PDB entry 1W2B | X-ray diffraction, 3.50 A resolution | chains 0 and X of the 31 polymer chains in the assembly

[Chain 0]
Molecule: 23S RRNA
Source organism: Haloarcula marismortui
Sequence (2922 nucleotides; row label = number of the first residue in the row):
     2 UUGGCUACUA UGCCAGCUGG UGGAUUGCUC GGCUCAGGCG CUGAUGAAGG ACGUGCCAAG
    62 CUGCGAUAAG CCAUGGGGAG CCGCACGGAG GCGAAGAACC AUGGAUUUCC GAAUGAGAAU
   122 CUCUCUAACA AUUGCUUCGC GCAAUGAGGA ACCCCGAGAA CUGAAACAUC UCAGUAUCGG
   182 GAGGAACAGA AAACGCAAUG UGAUGUCGUU AGUAACCGCG AGUGAACGCG AUACAGCCCA
   242 AACCGAAGCC CUCACGGGCA AUGUGGUGUC AGGGCUACCU CUCAUCAGCC GACCGUCUCG
   302 ACGAAGUCUC UUGGAACAGA GCGUGAUACA GGGUGACAAC CCCGUACUCG AGACCAGUAC
   362 GACGUGCGGU AGUGCCAGAG UAGCGGGGGU UGGAUAUCCC UCGCGAAUAA CGCAGGCAUC
   422 GACUGCGAAG GCUAAACACA ACCUGAGACC GAUAGUGAAC AAGUAGUGUG AACGAACGCU
   482 GCAAAGUACC CUCAGAAGGG AGGCGAAAUA GAGCAUGAAA UCAGUUGGCG AUCGAGCGAC
   542 AGGGCAUACA AGGUCCCUCG ACGAAUGACC GACGCGCGAG CGUCCAGUAA GACUCACGGG
   602 AAGCCGAUGU UCUGUCGUAC GUUUUGAAAA ACGAGCCAGG GAGUGUGUCU GCAUGGCAAG
   662 UCUAACCGGA GUAUCCGGGG AGGCACAGGG AAACCGACAU GGCCGCAGGG CUUUGCCCGA
   722 GGGCCGCCGU CUUCAAGGGC GGGGAGCCAU GUGGACACGA CCCGAAUCCG GACGAUCUAC
   782 GCAUGGACAA GAUGAAGCGU GCCGAAAGGC ACGUGGAAGU CUGUUAGAGU UGGUGUCCUA
   842 CAAUACCCUC UCGUGAUCUA UGUGUAGGGG UGAAAGGCCC AUCGAGUCCG GCAACAGCUG
   902 GUUCCAAUCG AAACAUGUCG AAGCAUGACC UCCGCCGAGG UAGUCUGUGA GGUAGAGCGA
   962 CCGAUUGGUG UGUCCGCCUC CGAGAGGAGU CGGCACACCU GUCAAACUCC AAACUUACAG
  1022 ACGCCGUUUG ACGCGGGGAU UCCGGUGCGC GGGGUAAGCC UGUGUACCAG GAGGGGAACA
  1082 ACCCAGAGAU AGGUUAAGGU CCCCAAGUGU GGAUUAAGUG UAAUCCUCUG AAGGUGGUCU
  1142 CGAGCCCUAG ACAGCCGGGA GGUGAGCUUA GAAGCAGCUA CCCUCUAAGA AAAGCGUAAC
  1202 AGCUUACCGG CCGAGGUUUG AGGCGCCCAA AAUGAUCGGG ACUCAAAUCC ACCACCGAGA
  1262 CCUGUCCGUA CCACUCAUAC UGGUAAUCGA GUAGAUUGGC GCUCUAAUUG GAUGGAAGUA
  1322 GGGGUGAAAA CUCCUAUGGA CCGAUUAGUG ACGAAAAUCC UGGCCAUAGU AGCAGCGAUA
  1382 GUCGGGUGAG AACCCCGACG GCCUAAUGGA UAAGGGUUCC UCAGCACUGC UGAUCAGCUG
  1442 AGGGUUAGCC GGUCCUAAGU CAUACCGCAA CUCGACUAUG ACGAAAUGGG AAACGGGUUA
  1502 AUAUUCCCGU GCCACUAUGC AGUGAAAGUU GACGCCCUGG GGUCGAUCAC GCUGGGCAUU
  1562 CGCCCAGUCG AACCGUCCAA CUCCGUGGAA GCCGUAAUGG CAGGAAGCGG ACGAACGGCG
  1622 GCAUAGGGAA ACGUGAUUCA ACCUGGGGCC CAUGAAAAGA CGAGCAUAGU GUCCGUACCG
  1682 AGAACCGACA CAGGUGUCCA UGGCGGCGAA AGCCAAGGCC UGUCGGGAGC AACCAACGUU
  1742 AGGGAAUUCG GCAAGUUAGU CCCGUACCUU CGGAAGAAGG GAUGCCUGCU CCGGAACGGA
  1802 GCAGGUCGCA GUGACUCGGA AGCUCGGACU GUCUAGUAAC AACAUAGGUG ACCGCAAAUC
  1862 CGCAAGGACU CGUACGGUCA CUGAAUCCUG CCCAGUGCAG GUAUCUGAAC ACCUCGUACA
  1922 AGAGGACGAA GGACCUGUCA ACGGCGGGGG UAACUAUGAC CCUCUUAAGG UAGCGUAGUA
  1982 CCUUGCCGCA UCAGUAGCGG CUUGCAUGAA UGGAUUAACC AGAGCUUCAC UGUCCCAACG
  2042 UUGGGCCCGG UGAACUGUAC AUUCCAGUGC GGAGUCUGGA GACACCCAGG GGGAAGCGAA
  2102 GACCCUAUGG AGCUUUACUG CAGGCUGUCG CUGAGACGUG GUCGCCGAUG UGCAGCAUAG
  2162 GUAGGAGACA CUACACAGGU ACCCGCGCUA GCGGGCCACC GAGUCAACAG UGAAAUACUA
  2222 CCCGUCGGUG ACUGCGACUC UCACUCCGGG AGGAGGACAC CGAUAGCCGG GCAGUUUGAC
  2282 UGGGGCGGUA CGCGCUCGAA AAGAUAUCGA GCGCGCCCUA UGGCUAUCUC AGCCGGGACA
  2342 GAGACCCGGC GAAGAGUGCA AGAGCAAAAG AUAGCUUGAC AGUGUUCUUC CCAACGAGGA
  2402 ACGCUGACGC GAAAGCGUGG UCUAGCGAAC CAAUUAGCCU GCUUGAUGCG GGCAAUUGAU
  2462 GACAGAAAAG CUACCCUAGG GAUAACAGAG UCGUCACUCG CAAGAGCACA UAUCGACCGA
  2522 GUGGCUUGCU ACCUCGAUGU CGGUUCCCUC CAUCCUGCCC GUGCAGAAGC GGGCAAGGGU
  2582 GAGGUUGUUC GCCUAUUAAA GGAGGUCGUG AGCUGGGUUU AGACCGUCGU GAGACAGGUC
  2642 GGCUGCUAUC UACUGGGUGU GUAAUGGUGU CUGACAAGAA CGACCGUAUA GUACGAGAGG
  2702 AACUACGGUU GGUGGCCACU GGUGUACCGG UUGUUCGAGA GAGCACGUGC CGGGUAGCCA
  2762 CGCCACACGG GGUAAGAGCU GAACGCAUCU AAGCUCGAAA CCCACUUGGA AAAGAGACAC
  2822 CGCCGAGGUC CCGCGUACAA GACGCGGUCG AUAGACUCGG GGUGUGCGCG UCGAGGUAAC
  2882 GAGACGUUAA GCCCACGAGC ACUAACAGAC CAAAGCCAUC AU
Unresolved in the structure: 2-9, 126-127, 715, 971-998, 1560, 1952-1963, 2137-2236, 2339-2343, 2665-2666, 2915-2923
Bound ions: Mg2+ site 1 near G28 (its only coordinating residue here); Na+ site 1: C40, G41, C443; Na+ site 2: G56, A59, G61; Mg2+ site 2 near U115 (its only coordinating residue here); Na+ site 3 near C141 (its only coordinating residue here); Na+ site 4: U146, G147; Mg2+ site 3: C162, U2276; K+ site 1: C162, U163, U172; Mg2+ site 4: A166, G219; Na+ site 5 near A166 (its only coordinating residue here); Mg2+ site 5: A167, C168; Na+ site 6: C168, G2111; 54 more Na+ sites not listed; 84 more Mg2+ sites not listed; 1 more K+ sites not listed

[Chain X]
Molecule: 50S ribosomal protein L32E
Source organism: Haloarcula marismortui
UniProtKB: P12736 (RL32_HALMA); residues 1-240 here = UniProt positions 1-240
Amino-acid sequence (240 residues; each row starts with the number of its first residue):
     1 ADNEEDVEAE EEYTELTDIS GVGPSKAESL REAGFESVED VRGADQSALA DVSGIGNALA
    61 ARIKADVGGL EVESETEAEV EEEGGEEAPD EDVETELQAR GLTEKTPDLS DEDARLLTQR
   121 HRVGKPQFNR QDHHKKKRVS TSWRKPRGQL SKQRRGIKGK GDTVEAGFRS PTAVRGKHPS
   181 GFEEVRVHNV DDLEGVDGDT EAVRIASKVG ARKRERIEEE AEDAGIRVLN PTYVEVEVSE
Unresolved in the structure: 1-94, 238-240
Bound ions: Mg2+: His133, Lys136

[Interface between chain 0 and chain X]
Residue-residue contacts - 170 pairs, chain 0 then chain X:
  G320(0) with Arg212(X), hydrogen bond to the sugar
  A521(0) with Lys137(X), salt bridge to the phosphate
  U522(0) with Lys137(X), salt bridge to the phosphate
  G537(0) with Lys135(X), hydrogen bond to the sugar
  C538(0) with His134(X), salt bridge to the phosphate; Lys135(X), phosphate contact
  G539(0) with His134(X), sugar contact; Gly159(X), hydrogen bond to the base
  A540(0) with Gln127(X), hydrogen bond to the phosphate; Gly159(X), sugar contact; Gly161(X), sugar contact
  C541(0) with Pro126(X), phosphate contact; Gln127(X), hydrogen bond to the phosphate
  A551(0) with Tyr233(X), hydrogen bond to the phosphate
  A552(0) with Arg204(X), hydrogen bond to the phosphate; Leu229(X), sugar contact; Pro231(X), phosphate contact; Tyr233(X), hydrogen bond to the phosphate
  G553(0) with His178(X), salt bridge to the phosphate; Pro179(X), sugar contact; Arg204(X), salt bridge to the phosphate
  G554(0) with His178(X), salt bridge to the phosphate; Ser180(X), phosphate contact; Arg227(X), salt bridge to the phosphate
  U555(0) with His121(X), phosphate contact; Pro179(X), phosphate contact
  C556(0) with His121(X), salt bridge to the phosphate
  C594(0) with Arg122(X), hydrogen bond to the sugar
  U595(0) with Arg122(X), salt bridge to the phosphate
  C617(0) with Lys158(X), hydrogen bond to the sugar; Gly159(X), base contact
  G618(0) with Lys158(X), sugar contact; Lys160(X), sugar contact
  A620(0) with Asp132(X), hydrogen bond to the sugar; Lys135(X), hydrogen bond to the sugar; Lys152(X), phosphate contact; Lys160(X), salt bridge to the phosphate
  C621(0) with Gln131(X), hydrogen bond to the phosphate; Asp132(X), sugar contact; Lys152(X), salt bridge to the phosphate
  G622(0) with Gln131(X), hydrogen bond to the phosphate; Gly148(X), hydrogen bond to the phosphate; Ser151(X), phosphate contact
  U623(0) with Gly148(X), phosphate contact; Gln149(X), hydrogen bond to the phosphate; Leu150(X), base contact
  U624(0) with Leu150(X), base contact
  U625(0) with Leu150(X), base contact
  A628(0) with Leu150(X), phosphate contact
  A629(0) with Lys152(X), salt bridge to the phosphate
  C637(0) with Lys136(X), salt bridge to the phosphate; Arg138(X), salt bridge to the phosphate
  C638(0) with Lys136(X), phosphate contact; Lys137(X), phosphate contact; Arg138(X), salt bridge to the phosphate
  A639(0) with Arg138(X), phosphate contact
  C905(0) with Arg144(X), salt bridge to the phosphate
  C906(0) with Trp143(X), phosphate contact; Arg144(X), phosphate contact; Lys145(X), hydrogen bond to the phosphate; Arg147(X), salt bridge to the phosphate
  A907(0) with Trp143(X), hydrogen bond to the phosphate; Lys145(X), phosphate contact; Val164(X), phosphate contact
  A908(0) with Glu165(X), phosphate contact; Ala166(X), hydrogen bond to the phosphate
  G1071(0) with Gln149(X), phosphate contact; Arg154(X), sugar contact
  G1072(0) with Arg154(X), salt bridge to the phosphate; Arg155(X), phosphate contact
  A1073(0) with Arg155(X), salt bridge to the phosphate; Gly156(X), sugar contact; Ile157(X), phosphate contact; Lys158(X), phosphate contact
  G1074(0) with Ile157(X), phosphate contact; Lys158(X), hydrogen bond to the phosphate
  G1075(0) with Lys158(X), salt bridge to the phosphate
  G1089(0) with Glu165(X), hydrogen bond to the sugar; Gly167(X), hydrogen bond to the base
  A1090(0) with Gly167(X), sugar contact; Phe168(X), sugar contact
  G1260(0) with Lys158(X), base contact
  U1266(0) with Arg115(X), hydrogen bond to the phosphate; Gln119(X), hydrogen bond to the sugar
  C1267(0) with Glu112(X), phosphate contact; Arg115(X), salt bridge to the phosphate; Leu116(X), sugar contact; Gln119(X), sugar contact; Pro171(X), sugar contact
  C1268(0) with Ala166(X), hydrogen bond to the sugar; Gly167(X), base contact; Arg169(X), sugar contact; Ser170(X), sugar contact; Pro171(X), phosphate contact; Thr172(X), hydrogen bond to the phosphate; Arg175(X), hydrogen bond to the phosphate
  G1269(0) with Ala166(X), sugar contact; Arg175(X), salt bridge to the phosphate
  U1293(0) with Gln149(X), hydrogen bond to the sugar; Arg154(X), sugar contact
  A1294(0) with Gln149(X), phosphate contact
  G1311(0) with His188(X), sugar contact; Asn189(X), phosphate contact; Lys208(X), base contact
  G1312(0) with His188(X), sugar contact; Asn189(X), phosphate contact; Lys208(X), hydrogen bond to the sugar; Val209(X), hydrogen bond to the sugar; Lys213(X), salt bridge to the phosphate
  A1313(0) with Lys208(X), sugar contact; Val209(X), phosphate contact; Gly210(X), hydrogen bond to the phosphate; Lys213(X), salt bridge to the phosphate
  G1315(0) with Gly210(X), sugar contact; Ala211(X), hydrogen bond to the sugar; Arg212(X), hydrogen bond to the sugar; Glu215(X), hydrogen bond to the base
  G1316(0) with Gly210(X), phosphate contact; Ala211(X), hydrogen bond to the phosphate
  A1317(0) with Lys208(X), phosphate contact
  A1318(0) with Lys208(X), phosphate contact
  G1324(0) with Arg204(X), base contact
  G1325(0) with Pro179(X), sugar contact
  U1326(0) with Arg120(X), hydrogen bond to the phosphate; Gly176(X), sugar contact; Lys177(X), sugar contact
  G1327(0) with Arg120(X), salt bridge to the phosphate; Lys125(X), base contact; Arg169(X), hydrogen bond to the phosphate; Ser170(X), phosphate contact; Arg175(X), phosphate contact; Gly176(X), hydrogen bond to the phosphate
  A1328(0) with Lys125(X), sugar contact; Phe128(X), sugar contact; Val164(X), sugar contact; Glu165(X), base contact; Ala166(X), base contact; Phe168(X), sugar contact; Arg169(X), salt bridge to the phosphate; Ser170(X), hydrogen bond to the phosphate; Arg175(X), salt bridge to the phosphate
  A1329(0) with Lys125(X), salt bridge to the phosphate; Phe128(X), phosphate contact; Trp143(X), phosphate contact; Val164(X), sugar contact; Arg169(X), base contact
  A1330(0) with Ser142(X), phosphate contact; Trp143(X), hydrogen bond to the phosphate; Arg144(X), phosphate contact
  A1331(0) with Ser142(X), hydrogen bond to the phosphate; Arg144(X), salt bridge to the phosphate
  U1333(0) with Arg186(X), hydrogen bond to the phosphate; Arg204(X), sugar contact
  C1334(0) with Arg186(X), salt bridge to the phosphate; Arg204(X), hydrogen bond to the sugar; Ile205(X), sugar contact; Ala206(X), phosphate contact; Ser207(X), hydrogen bond to the phosphate; Asn230(X), phosphate contact
  C1335(0) with Ser207(X), phosphate contact; Asn230(X), phosphate contact
  C1343(0) with Lys208(X), hydrogen bond to the sugar
  G1344(0) with Lys208(X), hydrogen bond to the sugar
  A1356(0) with Arg130(X), salt bridge to the phosphate; Asp132(X), base contact; Lys136(X), base contact; Arg138(X), hydrogen bond to the base; Val139(X), base contact
  U2059(0) with Lys136(X), hydrogen bond to the sugar
  A2060(0) with Lys136(X), sugar contact
Also at the interface, not in a pair above, chain 0 (77 interface residues in all): A319, C596, U1091, G1290, G1292, U1314, A1357
Also at the interface, not in a pair above, chain X (79 interface residues in all): Thr118, Val123, Asp162, Val174, Glu184, Arg214, Arg216

[Summary]
Chain 0 and chain X form an interface of 77 and 79 residues respectively; the contacts include 48 hydrogen
bonds and 31 salt bridges. Polar contacts include G539(0)-Gly159(X), G1089(0)-Gly167(X) and
G1315(0)-Glu215(X). The Na+ site 1 is built by C40(0), G41(0) and C443(0).
Here chain 0 is 23S RRNA and chain X is 50S ribosomal protein L32E, both from Haloarcula marismortui. Entry
1W2B (Trigger Factor ribosome binding domain in complex with 50S) was determined by X-ray diffraction (same
publication as 1W26).
